4J8U - chains A and I of the 10 polymer chains in the assembly; structure by X-ray diffraction, 2.38 A resolution.

# Chain A
Protein: Histone H3.2
From: Xenopus laevis
UniProt: P84233 (H32_XENLA); residues 1-135 here correspond to UniProt positions 2-136 (UniProt number = residue number + 1)
Amino-acid sequence (135 residues; each row starts with the number of its first residue):
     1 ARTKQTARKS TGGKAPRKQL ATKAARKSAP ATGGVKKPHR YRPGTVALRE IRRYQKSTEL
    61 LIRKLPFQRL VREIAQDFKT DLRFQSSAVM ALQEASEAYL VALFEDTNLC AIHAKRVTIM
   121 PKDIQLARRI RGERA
Unresolved in the structure: 1-37, 135
Sequence notes: conflict Ala102 (Gly103 in P84233)
UniProt features mapped onto this chain:
  - modified residue: Arg2 (Asymmetric dimethylarginine), Thr3 (Phosphothreonine), Lys4 (Allysine), Gln5 (5-glutamyl dopamine), Thr6 (Phosphothreonine), Arg8 (Citrulline), Lys9 (N6,N6,N6-trimethyllysine), Ser10 (ADP-ribosylserine), Thr11 (Phosphothreonine), Lys14 (N6-(2-hydroxyisobutyryl)lysine), Arg17 (Asymmetric dimethylarginine), Lys18 (N6-(2-hydroxyisobutyryl)lysine), Lys23 (N6-(2-hydroxyisobutyryl)lysine), Arg26 (Citrulline), Lys27 (N6,N6,N6-trimethyllysine), Ser28 (ADP-ribosylserine), Lys36 (N6,N6,N6-trimethyllysine), Lys37 (N6-methyllysine), Tyr41 (Phosphotyrosine), Lys56 (N6,N6,N6-trimethyllysine) and 8 more in UniProt
  - lipidation: Cys110 (S-palmitoyl cysteine)

# Chain I
Molecule: 145-nt DNA strand
Sequence (145 nucleotides; row label = number of the first residue in the row; numbers below 1 keep their minus sign (DA-72 is residue -72)):
   -72 ATCAATATCC ACCTGCAGAT ACTACCAAAA GTGTATTTGG AAACTGCTCC ATCAAAAGGC
   -12 ATGTTCAGCT GAATCAGCTG AACATGCCTT TTGATGGAGC AGTTTCCAAA TACACTTTTG
    48 GTAGTATCTG CAGGTGGATA TTGAT

# Interface between chain A and chain I
Residue-residue contacts - 27 pairs, chain A then chain I:
  Arg40(A) with DT-8(I), base contact; DG70(I), sugar contact
  Tyr41(A) with DT69(I), phosphate contact; DG70(I), phosphate contact
  Arg42(A) with DG-5(I), salt bridge to the phosphate; DG70(I), hydrogen bond to the phosphate
  Pro43(A) with DA-6(I), phosphate contact; DG-5(I), sugar contact
  Thr45(A) with DT69(I), phosphate contact; DG70(I), hydrogen bond to the phosphate
  Arg63(A) with DG-14(I), hydrogen bond to the phosphate; DC-13(I), salt bridge to the phosphate
  Arg72(A) with DA-22(I), salt bridge to the phosphate
  Arg83(A) with DC-23(I), phosphate contact; DA-22(I), phosphate contact
  Phe84(A) with DC-23(I), sugar contact; DA-22(I), hydrogen bond to the phosphate
  Gln85(A) with DC-23(I), phosphate contact
  Ser86(A) with DC-23(I), hydrogen bond to the phosphate
  Arg116(A) with DT-3(I), phosphate contact; DG-2(I), salt bridge to the phosphate
  Val117(A) with DC-4(I), phosphate contact; DT-3(I), hydrogen bond to the phosphate
  Thr118(A) with DC-4(I), hydrogen bond to the phosphate; DT-3(I), hydrogen bond to the phosphate
  Met120(A) with DT-3(I), phosphate contact; DG-2(I), phosphate contact
Other interface residues (no listed pair), chain A (17 interface residues in all): His39, Lys115
Other interface residues (no listed pair), chain I (13 interface residues in all): DA71

# In short
17 residues of chain A and 13 residues of chain I are in contact, with 8 hydrogen bonds and 4 salt bridges.
Among the polar pairs are Arg42(A)-DG70(I), Thr45(A)-DG70(I) and Arg63(A)-DG-14(I).
Chain A is Histone H3.2 (Xenopus laevis) and chain I is a 145-nt DNA strand; the structure, X-ray structure of
NCP145 with chlorido(eta-6-p-cymene)(N-phenyl-2-pyridinecarbothioamide)osmium(II), was determined by X-ray
diffraction, deposited together with 4J8V, 4J8X and 4J8W.
